6QUM - chains K and L of the 26 polymer chains in the assembly; structure by electron microscopy, 3.25 A resolution.

# Chain K
Name: V-type ATP synthase, subunit (VAPC-THERM)
Source organism: Thermus thermophilus (strain HB8 / ATCC 27634 / DSM 579)
UniProt: Q5SIT5 (Q5SIT5_THET8); residues 18-120 here = UniProt positions 18-120
Sequence (103 residues; row label = number of the first residue in the row):
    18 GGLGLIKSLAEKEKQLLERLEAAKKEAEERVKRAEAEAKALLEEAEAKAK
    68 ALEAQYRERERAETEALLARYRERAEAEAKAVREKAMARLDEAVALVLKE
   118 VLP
Disordered / not traced: 18-21

# Chain L
Name: V-type ATP synthase subunit E
Source organism: Thermus thermophilus (strain HB8 / ATCC 27634 / DSM 579)
UniProt: P74901 (VATE_THET8); residues 1-188 here = UniProt positions 1-188
Sequence (188 residues; numbered 1 to 188; the number before each row is that of its first residue):
     1 MSKLEAILSQEVEAEIQALLQEAEAKAEAVKREAEEKAKALLQARERALE
    51 AQYRAALRRAESAGELLVATARTQARGEVLEEVRRRVREALEALPQKPEW
   101 PEVVRKLALEALEALPGAKALVANPEDLPHLEALARERGVELQAEPALRL
   151 GVRAVGAEGKTQVENSLLARLDRAWDALSSKVAQALWG
Disordered / not traced: 1

# Interface between chain K and chain L
Residue-residue contacts (53; chain K residue first):
  Lys29(K) - Glu5(L)  salt bridge
  Leu33(K) - Val12(L)  hydrophobic
  Arg36(K) - Glu13(L)  salt bridge
  Arg36(K) - Ile16(L)
  Leu37(K) - Val12(L)  hydrophobic
  Ala40(K) - Ile16(L)  hydrophobic
  Ala40(K) - Leu19(L)
  Glu43(K) - Leu20(L)
  Ala44(K) - Leu19(L)  hydrophobic
  Arg47(K) - Ala23(L)
  Arg47(K) - Glu24(L)  salt bridge
  Glu54(K) - Lys31(L)  salt bridge
  Ala66(K) - Arg45(L)
  Leu69(K) - Leu49(L)  hydrophobic
  Glu70(K) - Leu49(L)
  Tyr73(K) - Leu49(L)  hydrophobic
  Arg76(K) - Tyr53(L)
  Glu77(K) - Tyr53(L)
  Glu77(K) - Ala56(L)
  Glu80(K) - Tyr53(L)
  Glu80(K) - Leu57(L)
  Tyr88(K) - Ala60(L)
  Tyr88(K) - Glu61(L)
  Tyr88(K) - Gly64(L)
  Tyr88(K) - Val68(L)
  Arg89(K) - Leu67(L)
  Arg91(K) - Val68(L)
  Ala92(K) - Leu67(L)  hydrophobic
  Ala92(K) - Val68(L)  hydrophobic
  Ala92(K) - Ala71(L)  hydrophobic
  Glu95(K) - Arg72(L)  salt bridge
  Val99(K) - Ala75(L)  hydrophobic
  Arg100(K) - Ala75(L)
  Arg100(K) - Glu78(L)  salt bridge
  Ala103(K) - Val79(L)  hydrophobic
  Ala103(K) - Trp187(L)
  Arg106(K) - Leu186(L)
  Leu107(K) - Val83(L)  hydrophobic
  Ala110(K) - Val182(L)  hydrophobic
  Val114(K) - Val87(L)  hydrophobic
  Val114(K) - Leu171(L)  hydrophobic
  Val114(K) - Trp175(L)  hydrophobic
  Val114(K) - Leu178(L)  hydrophobic
  Glu117(K) - Leu178(L)
  Glu117(K) - Lys181(L)  salt bridge
  Val118(K) - Arg170(L)  hydrogen bond (backbone-side chain)
  Val118(K) - Leu171(L)  hydrophobic
  Val118(K) - Leu178(L)  hydrophobic
  Leu119(K) - Leu94(L)  hydrophobic
  Leu119(K) - Leu167(L)  hydrophobic
  Pro120(K) - Val103(L)
  Pro120(K) - Lys106(L)
  Pro120(K) - Glu110(L)
Also at the interface, not in a pair above, chain K (39 interface residues in all): Lys65, Thr81, Leu84, Ala96, Val111, Leu113, Leu115
Also at the interface, not in a pair above, chain L (45 interface residues in all): Leu42, Arg76, Glu82, Arg86, Leu91, Leu107

# Overview
39 residues of chain K and 45 residues of chain L are in contact; the contacts include 1 hydrogen bond and 7
salt bridges. Among the polar pairs are Lys29(K)-Glu5(L), Arg36(K)-Glu13(L) and Arg47(K)-Glu24(L).
Here chain K is V-type ATP synthase, subunit (VAPC-THERM) and chain L is V-type ATP synthase subunit E, both
from Thermus thermophilus (strain HB8 / ATCC 27634 / DSM 579). Entry 6QUM (Thermus thermophilus V/A-type
ATPase/synthase, rotational state 1) was determined by electron microscopy (same publication as 6R0W, 6R0Y,
6R0Z and 6R10).
